PDB entry 8YJW | electron microscopy, 3.55 A resolution | chains C and D of the 8 polymer chains in the assembly

Chain C:
Molecule: Proliferating cell nuclear antigen
From: Homo sapiens
UniProtKB: P12004 (PCNA_HUMAN); residue numbers follow UniProt; this construct covers 1-261
Amino-acid sequence (261 residues; numbered 1 to 261; the number before each row is that of its first residue):
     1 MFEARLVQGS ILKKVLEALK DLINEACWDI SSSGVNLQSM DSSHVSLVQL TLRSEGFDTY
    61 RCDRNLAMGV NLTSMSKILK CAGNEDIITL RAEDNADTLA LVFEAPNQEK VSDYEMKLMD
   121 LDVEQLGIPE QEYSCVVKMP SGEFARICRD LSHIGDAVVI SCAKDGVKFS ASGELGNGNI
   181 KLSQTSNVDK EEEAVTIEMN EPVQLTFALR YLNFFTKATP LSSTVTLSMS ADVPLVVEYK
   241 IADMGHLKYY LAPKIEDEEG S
Not modelled in the structure: 257-261
Swiss-Prot annotation at these positions:
  - DNA-binding region: R61 to K80
  - modified residue: K14 (N6-acetyllysine), K77 (N6-acetyllysine), K80 (N6-acetyllysine), Y211 (Phosphotyrosine), K248 (N6-acetyllysine)
  - cross-link (Glycyl lysine isopeptide (Lys-Gly)): K164 (interchain with G-Cter in SUMO2), K254 (interchain with G-Cter in SUMO2)
Disulfides: C135-C162

Chain D:
Molecule: Flap endonuclease 1
From: Homo sapiens
Notes: EC 3.1.-.-
UniProtKB: P39748 (FEN1_HUMAN); numbering as in UniProt (aligned over 1-380)
Amino-acid sequence (380 residues; numbered 1 to 380; the number before each row is that of its first residue):
     1 MGIQGLAKLI ADVAPSAIRE NDIKSYFGRK VAIDASMSIY QFLIAVRQGG DVLQNEEGET
    61 TSHLMGMFYR TIRMMENGIK PVYVFDGKPP QLKSGELAKR SERRAEAEKQ LQQAQAAGAE
   121 QEVEKFTKRL VKVTKQHNDE CKHLLSLMGI PYLDAPSEAE ASCAALVKAG KVYAAATEDM
   181 DCLTFGSPVL MRHLTASEAK KLPIQEFHLS RILQELGLNQ EQFVDLCILL GSDYCESIRG
   241 IGPKRAVDLI QKHKSIEEIV RRLDPNKYPV PENWLHKEAH QLFLEPEVLD PESVELKWSE
   301 PNEEELIKFM CGEKQFSEER IRSGVKRLSK SRQGSTQGRL DDFFKVTGSL SSAKRKEPEP
   361 KGSTKKKAKT GAAGKFKRGK
Not modelled in the structure: 1, 354-380
Swiss-Prot annotation at these positions:
  - region: T336 to F344 (Interaction with PCNA)
  - binding site (Mg(2+)): D34, D86, E158, E160, D179, D181, D233
  - binding site (DNA): R47, R70, E158, G231, D233
  - modified residue: R19 (Symmetric dimethylarginine), K80 (N6-acetyllysine), R100 (Symmetric dimethylarginine), R104 (Symmetric dimethylarginine), S187 (Phosphoserine), R192 (Symmetric dimethylarginine), S197 (Phosphoserine), S255 (Phosphoserine), S293 (Phosphoserine), S335 (Phosphoserine), T336 (Phosphothreonine), K354 (N6-acetyllysine), T364 (Phosphothreonine), K375 (N6-acetyllysine), K377 (N6-acetyllysine), K380 (N6-acetyllysine)

How chain C and chain D interact:
Pairs across the interface (63):
  C27(C) - L350(D)  hydrophobic
  D29(C) - L350(D)
  M40(C) - D341(D)
  S42(C) - K24(D)
  S42(C) - S25(D)  hydrogen bond (backbone-backbone)
  S43(C) - K24(D)
  S43(C) - F27(D)
  H44(C) - S25(D)
  H44(C) - R339(D)
  H44(C) - L340(D)
  V45(C) - F27(D)  hydrophobic
  V45(C) - Q337(D)
  V45(C) - G338(D)
  V45(C) - L340(D)
  S46(C) - L340(D)
  L47(C) - L340(D)
  A67(C) - L350(D)  hydrophobic
  A67(C) - S352(D)
  A67(C) - A353(D)
  M68(C) - S352(D)
  G69(C) - S352(D)
  M119(C) - S352(D)  hydrogen bond (backbone-side chain)
  D120(C) - S352(D)
  L121(C) - L350(D)
  L121(C) - S351(D)
  L121(C) - S352(D)  hydrogen bond (backbone-side chain)
  D122(C) - R19(D)  salt bridge
  D122(C) - S349(D)  hydrogen bond
  D122(C) - L350(D)
  V123(C) - S349(D)  hydrogen bond (backbone-side chain)
  V123(C) - L350(D)  hydrogen bond (backbone-backbone)
  E124(C) - V346(D)
  E124(C) - G348(D)
  E124(C) - S349(D)
  Q125(C) - T347(D)
  Q125(C) - G348(D)
  Q125(C) - L350(D)
  L126(C) - D341(D)
  L126(C) - F344(D)
  L126(C) - K345(D)
  L126(C) - V346(D)  hydrophobic
  L126(C) - T347(D)
  G127(C) - K345(D)
  G127(C) - T347(D)  hydrogen bond (backbone-side chain)
  I128(C) - F344(D)  hydrophobic
  P129(C) - F344(D)
  A208(C) - Q337(D)
  D232(C) - F343(D)
  P234(C) - L340(D)  hydrophobic
  P234(C) - F343(D)  hydrophobic
  P234(C) - F344(D)  hydrophobic
  Y250(C) - F344(D)  hydrophobic
  L251(C) - Q337(D)
  A252(C) - Q337(D)  hydrogen bond (backbone-side chain)
  A252(C) - G338(D)
  A252(C) - R339(D)
  A252(C) - F343(D)  hydrophobic
  P253(C) - G338(D)  hydrogen bond (backbone-backbone)
  P253(C) - F343(D)
  K254(C) - Q333(D)
  K254(C) - T336(D)
  K254(C) - Q337(D)
  I255(C) - T336(D)  hydrogen bond (backbone-side chain)
Interface residues without a listed pair, chain C (34 interface residues in all): Q131, E256
Interface residues without a listed pair, chain D (23 interface residues in all): G334

Summary:
34 residues of chain C and 23 residues of chain D are in contact; the contacts include 10 hydrogen bonds and 1
salt bridge. Polar pairs include D122(C)-R19(D), M119(C)-S352(D) and L121(C)-S352(D). Curated annotation
(UniProt) lists 7 Mg2+-binding residues and 5 DNA-binding residues on chain D.
Chain C is Proliferating cell nuclear antigen and chain D is Flap endonuclease 1, both from Homo sapiens; the
structure, Structure of the human endogenous PCNA-FEN1 complex - State H, was determined by electron
microscopy, deposited together with 8YJH, 8YJL, 8YJQ, 8YJR, 8YJS, 8YJU, 8YJV and 8YJZ.
